Entry 7ML1 (electron microscopy, 4.00 A resolution); this record covers chains T and M of the 30 polymer chains in the assembly.

Chain T:
Molecule: template strand DNA
Sequence (57 nucleotides; each row starts with the number of its first residue):
   108 TGTATGTACA ACCGAATTCG CGACATTGAA ACTTTTATAT ACGCGCCTTT TTTTTTT

Chain M:
Molecule: Transcription initiation factor IIB
From: Saccharomyces cerevisiae
UniProtKB: P29055 (TF2B_YEAST); residue numbers follow UniProt; this construct covers 1-345
Sequence (345 residues; numbered 1 to 345; the number before each row is that of its first residue):
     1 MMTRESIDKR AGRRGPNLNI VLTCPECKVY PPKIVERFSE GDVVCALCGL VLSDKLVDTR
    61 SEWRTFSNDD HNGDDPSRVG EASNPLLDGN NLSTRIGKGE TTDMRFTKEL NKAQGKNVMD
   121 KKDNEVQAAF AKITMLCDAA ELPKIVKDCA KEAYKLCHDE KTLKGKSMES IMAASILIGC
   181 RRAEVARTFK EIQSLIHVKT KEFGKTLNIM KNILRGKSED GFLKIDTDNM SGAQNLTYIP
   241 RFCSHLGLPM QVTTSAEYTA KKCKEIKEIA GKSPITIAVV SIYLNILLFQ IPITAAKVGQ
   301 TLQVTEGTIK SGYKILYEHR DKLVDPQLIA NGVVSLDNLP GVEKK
Disordered / not traced: 1-15, 67-83, 219-233, 327-345
Curated features (UniProtKB/Swiss-Prot):
  - zinc finger: Ile20 to Ser53 (TFIIB-type)
  - binding site (Zn(2+)): Cys24, Cys27, Cys45, Cys48
Metal / ion sites: Zn2+: Cys24, Cys27, Cys45, Cys48

Chain T / chain M interface:
Residue-residue contacts (6; chain T residue first):
  DA138(T) with Lys164(M), salt bridge to the phosphate
  DA148(T) with Lys272(M), base contact
  DC149(T) with Gly271(M), sugar contact
  DG150(T) with Thr276(M), hydrogen bond to the phosphate; Thr308(M), hydrogen bond to the phosphate
  DC151(T) with Thr305(M), hydrogen bond to the phosphate
Interface residues without a listed pair, chain T (6 interface residues in all): DC139
Interface residues without a listed pair, chain M (7 interface residues in all): Lys166

In short:
6 residues of chain T face 7 of chain M across their interface; the contacts include 3 hydrogen bonds and 1
salt bridge. Among the polar pairs are DG150(T)-Thr276(M), DG150(T)-Thr308(M) and DC151(T)-Thr305(M). From
UniProt: 4 Zn2+-binding residues on chain M.
Here chain T is template strand DNA and chain M is Transcription initiation factor IIB (Saccharomyces
cerevisiae). Entry 7ML1 (RNA polymerase II pre-initiation complex (PIC2)) was determined by electron
microscopy together with 7MEI, 7MK9, 7MKA, 7ML0, 7ML2, 7ML3 and 7ML4 from the same study.
